PDB entry 9D3R | electron microscopy, 3.30 A resolution | chains D and I of the 10 polymer chains in the assembly

# Chain D
Protein: Histone H2B type 1-K
From: Homo sapiens
Reference sequence: O60814 (H2B1K_HUMAN); residues 29-124 here correspond to UniProt positions 30-125 (UniProt number = residue number + 1)
Chain sequence (96 residues; each row starts with the number of its first residue):
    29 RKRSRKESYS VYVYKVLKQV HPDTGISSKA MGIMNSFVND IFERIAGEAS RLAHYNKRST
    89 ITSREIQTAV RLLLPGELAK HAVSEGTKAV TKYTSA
Curated features (UniProtKB/Swiss-Prot):
  - modified residue: Lys34 (N6-(2-hydroxyisobutyryl)lysine), Glu35 (PolyADP-ribosyl glutamic acid), Ser36 (Phosphoserine), Lys43 (N6-(2-hydroxyisobutyryl)lysine), Lys46 (N6-(2-hydroxyisobutyryl)lysine), Lys57 (N6,N6-dimethyllysine), Arg79 (Dimethylated arginine), Lys85 (N6,N6,N6-trimethyllysine), Arg86 (Omega-N-methylarginine), Arg92 (Omega-N-methylarginine), Lys108 (N6-(2-hydroxyisobutyryl)lysine), Thr115 (Phosphothreonine), Lys116 (N6-(2-hydroxyisobutyryl)lysine), Lys120 (N6-(2-hydroxyisobutyryl)lysine)
  - glycosylation: Ser112 (O-linked (GlcNAc) serine)
  - cross-link (Glycyl lysine isopeptide (Lys-Gly)): Lys34 (interchain with G-Cter in ubiquitin), Lys120 (interchain with G-Cter in ubiquitin)

# Chain I
Molecule: 5S rDNA (noncoding strand)
From: Xenopus borealis
Sequence (145 nucleotides; row label = number of the first residue in the row; numbers below 1 keep their minus sign (DC-72 is residue -72)):
   -72 CTTGTTTTCC TGCCTGGGGG AAAAGACCCT GGCATGGGGA GGAGCTGGGC CCCCCCCAGA
   -12 AGGCAGCACA AGGGGAGGAA AAGTCAGCCT TGTGCTCGCC TACGGCCATA CCACCCTGAA
    48 AGTGCCCGAT ATCGTCTGAT CTCGG

# Chain D / chain I interface
Residue-residue contacts (17):
  Lys30(D) - DC-46(I)  salt bridge to the phosphate
  Lys30(D) - DC30(I)  sugar contact
  Lys30(D) - DG31(I)  phosphate contact
  Arg31(D) - DC30(I)  sugar contact
  Ser32(D) - DC30(I)  hydrogen bond to the phosphate
  Arg33(D) - DC-46(I)  sugar contact
  Arg33(D) - DC-45(I)  salt bridge to the phosphate
  Tyr42(D) - DG-54(I)  sugar contact
  Tyr42(D) - DG-53(I)  hydrogen bond to the phosphate
  Gly53(D) - DG-53(I)  phosphate contact
  Ile54(D) - DG-54(I)  sugar contact
  Ile54(D) - DG-53(I)  phosphate contact
  Ser56(D) - DG-54(I)  phosphate contact
  Arg86(D) - DG-34(I)  salt bridge to the phosphate
  Arg86(D) - DA-33(I)  salt bridge to the phosphate
  Ser87(D) - DG-34(I)  hydrogen bond to the phosphate
  Thr88(D) - DG-34(I)  phosphate contact
Interface residues without a listed pair, chain D (13 interface residues in all): Ser55, Lys85
Interface residues without a listed pair, chain I (9 interface residues in all): DG-35

# In short
Chain D and chain I form an interface of 13 and 9 residues respectively; the contacts include 3 hydrogen bonds
and 4 salt bridges. Polar contacts include Ser32(D)-DC30(I), Tyr42(D)-DG-53(I) and Ser87(D)-DG-34(I).
Here chain D is Histone H2B type 1-K (Homo sapiens) and chain I is 5S rDNA (noncoding strand) (Xenopus
borealis). Entry 9D3R (147-bp 5S rDNA nucleosome - closed) was determined by electron microscopy, deposited
together with 9D3K, 9D3L, 9D3N, 9D3O, 9D3Q, 9D3S and 9D3T.
